2XH8 - chain A; structure by X-ray diffraction, 2.08 A resolution.

== Chain A ==
Name: Zinc abc transporter, periplasmic zinc-binding protein
Source organism: Salmonella enterica SUBSP. enterica serovar typhimurium
Notes: fragment: residues 1 - 124 and 147-314
Reference sequence: B5N507 (B5N507_SALET); aligned to UniProt positions 1-291 over residues 1-291 (the alignment contains insertions or deletions, so no single offset holds)
Chain sequence (291 residues; each row starts with the number of its first residue):
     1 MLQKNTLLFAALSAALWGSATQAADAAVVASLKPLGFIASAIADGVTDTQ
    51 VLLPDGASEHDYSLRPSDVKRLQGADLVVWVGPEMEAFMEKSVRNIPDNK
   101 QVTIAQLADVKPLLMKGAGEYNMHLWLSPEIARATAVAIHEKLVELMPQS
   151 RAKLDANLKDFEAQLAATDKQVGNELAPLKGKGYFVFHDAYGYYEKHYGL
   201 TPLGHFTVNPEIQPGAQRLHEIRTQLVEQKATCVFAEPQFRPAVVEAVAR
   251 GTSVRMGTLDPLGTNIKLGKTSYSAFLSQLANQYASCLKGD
Unresolved in the structure: 1-26, 291
Disulfides: Cys-233/Cys-287
Ion coordination: Na+: Val-51, Ala-108

== Overview ==
The Na+ site is built by Val-51 and Ala-108.
Chain A is Zinc abc transporter, periplasmic zinc-binding protein (Salmonella enterica SUBSP. enterica serovar
typhimurium); the structure, X-ray structure of 119-141 ZnuA deletion mutant from Salmonella enterica, was
determined by X-ray diffraction (same publication as 2XQV and 2XY4).
